7SLR - chains A and B; structure by X-ray diffraction, 2.18 A resolution.

# Chain A (and B)
Name: Reverse transcriptase/ribonuclease H
Organism: Human immunodeficiency virus type 1
Notes: EC 2.7.7.49, 2.7.7.7, 3.1.26.13, 3.1.13.2; chain B of this document is another copy of the same molecule, construct and numbering; everything in this record applies to it too
Reference sequence: P04585 (POL_HV1H2); residues 1-560 here correspond to UniProt positions 588-1147 (UniProt number = residue number + 587)
Sequence (561 residues; row label = number of the first residue in the row; numbering starts at 0):
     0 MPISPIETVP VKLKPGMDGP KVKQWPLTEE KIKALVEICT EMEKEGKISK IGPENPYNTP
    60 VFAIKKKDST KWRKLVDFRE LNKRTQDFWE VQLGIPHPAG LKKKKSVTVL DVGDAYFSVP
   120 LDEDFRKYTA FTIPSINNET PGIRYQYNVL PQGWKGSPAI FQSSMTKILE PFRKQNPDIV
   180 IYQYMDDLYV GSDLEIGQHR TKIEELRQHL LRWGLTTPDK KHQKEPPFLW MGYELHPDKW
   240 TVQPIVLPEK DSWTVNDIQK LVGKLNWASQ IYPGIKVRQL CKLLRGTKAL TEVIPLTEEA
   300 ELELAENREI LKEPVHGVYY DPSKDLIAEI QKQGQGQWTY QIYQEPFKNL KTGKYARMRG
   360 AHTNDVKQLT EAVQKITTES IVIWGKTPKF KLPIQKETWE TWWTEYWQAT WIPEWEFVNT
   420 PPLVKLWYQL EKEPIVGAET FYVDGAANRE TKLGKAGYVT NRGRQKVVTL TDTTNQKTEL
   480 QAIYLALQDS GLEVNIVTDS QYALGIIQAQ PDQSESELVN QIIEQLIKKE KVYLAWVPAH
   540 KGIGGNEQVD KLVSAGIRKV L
Not modelled in the structure: 539-560 (chain B: 0-5, 217-230, 357-361, 429-560)
Construct notes: initiating methionine (0)
Ligand contacts: Pyr01 (9QI; 5-(difluoromethyl)-3-({1-[(5-fluoro-2-oxo-1,2-dihydropyridin-3-yl)methyl]-6-oxo-4-(1,1,2,2-tetrafluoroethyl)-1,6-dihydropyrimidin-5-yl}oxy)-2-methylbenzonitrile): Pro95, Leu100, Lys101, Lys102, Lys103, Val106, Val108, Val179, Tyr181, Tyr188, Val189, Gly190, Pro225, Phe227, Trp229, Leu234, His235, Pro236, Tyr318

# Chain A / chain B interface
Contacting residue pairs (110; chain A residue first):
  Val8(A) with Glu53(B)
  Pro9(A) with Glu53(B)
  Gln85(A) with Glu53(B), hydrogen bond (side chain-backbone)
  Asp86(A) with Lys20(B), salt bridge; Pro55(B)
  Phe87(A) with Pro52(B); Pro55(B)
  Trp88(A) with Pro52(B), hydrogen bond (backbone-backbone); Asn54(B); Pro55(B); Asn57(B); Thr131(B); Arg143(B)
  Gln91(A) with Asn137(B); Thr139(B); Pro140(B)
  Leu92(A) with Lys22(B); Gln23(B)
  Gly93(A) with Asn137(B), hydrogen bond (backbone-side chain)
  Ile94(A) with Asn137(B)
  Pro95(A) with Asn136(B); Asn137(B)
  His96(A) with Asn136(B), hydrogen bond (backbone-side chain)
  Gly99(A) with Asn136(B)
  Ala158(A) with Pro52(B)
  Gln161(A) with Pro140(B)
  Ser162(A) with Pro52(B)
  Thr165(A) with Pro140(B)
  Arg172(A) with Thr139(B)
  Val179(A) with Glu138(B)
  Ile180(A) with Glu138(B)
  Tyr181(A) with Asn136(B), hydrogen bond; Glu138(B)
  Gln182(A) with Glu138(B), hydrogen bond (backbone-backbone); Pro140(B)
  Glu370(A) with Gln394(B)
  Gln373(A) with Glu396(B); Thr397(B); Thr400(B), hydrogen bond; Trp401(B)
  Thr376(A) with Thr400(B); Trp401(B)
  Thr377(A) with Thr400(B)
  Ile380(A) with Pro25(B), hydrophobic; Leu26(B)
  Val381(A) with Pro25(B), hydrophobic; Asn136(B), hydrogen bond (backbone-backbone)
  Ile382(A) with Ile135(B); Asn136(B)
  Trp383(A) with Ile135(B)
  Gly384(A) with Thr27(B); Glu28(B), hydrogen bond (backbone-backbone); Ile135(B)
  Thr386(A) with Trp401(B)
  Trp402(A) with Lys331(B), hydrogen bond (backbone-side chain); Asp364(B)
  Tyr405(A) with Lys331(B), hydrogen bond (backbone-side chain)
  Trp406(A) with Lys331(B); Pro392(B), hydrophobic; Val417(B); Asn418(B); Thr419(B)
  Gln407(A) with Lys331(B), hydrogen bond (backbone-side chain); Pro392(B); Ile393(B); Gln394(B)
  Ala408(A) with Trp337(B), hydrophobic; Asp364(B); Pro392(B), hydrogen bond (backbone-backbone); Ile393(B)
  Thr409(A) with Asp364(B), hydrogen bond (backbone-side chain)
  Trp410(A) with Asn363(B); Val365(B), hydrophobic; Trp401(B), hydrophobic; Tyr405(B)
  Pro412(A) with Trp401(B), hydrophobic
  Pro433(A) with Asn255(B); Leu289(B), hydrophobic; Thr290(B)
  Ile434(A) with Thr290(B)
  Val435(A) with Thr290(B)
  Thr439(A) with Ala288(B); Leu289(B)
  Tyr441(A) with Val254(B); Gln258(B), hydrogen bond; Thr286(B); Lys287(B), hydrogen bond (side chain-backbone); Leu289(B)
  Val458(A) with Thr286(B)
  Thr459(A) with Thr286(B)
  Asn460(A) with Thr286(B); Lys287(B); Ala288(B)
  Asn494(A) with Leu289(B)
  Val496(A) with Leu289(B), hydrophobic
  Gln500(A) with Pro420(B); Pro421(B); Leu422(B); Trp426(B)
  Leu503(A) with Pro421(B), hydrophobic; Leu422(B), hydrophobic
  Gln507(A) with Pro421(B)
  Tyr532(A) with Asn255(B), hydrogen bond; Lys259(B), hydrogen bond; Leu289(B), hydrophobic
  Trp535(A) with Leu422(B), hydrophobic; Trp426(B), hydrophobic
  Val536(A) with Gln258(B)
  Pro537(A) with Gly262(B); Asn265(B)
Other interface residues (no listed pair), chain A (63 interface residues in all): Leu100, Ile159, Glu169, Thr403, Gly504, Ala534
Other interface residues (no listed pair), chain B (57 interface residues in all): Trp24, Lys49, Tyr56, Gly333, Leu368, Lys424

# Overview
63 residues of chain A face 57 of chain B across their interface, with 18 hydrogen bonds and 1 salt bridge.
Polar contacts include Asp86(A)-Lys20(B), Gln85(A)-Glu53(B) and Gly93(A)-Asn137(B). Chain A binds Pyr01.
Both chains are Reverse transcriptase/ribonuclease H (Human immunodeficiency virus type 1). Entry 7SLR (HIV
Reverse Transcriptase with compound Pyr01) was determined by X-ray diffraction, deposited together with 7SLS.
